Entry 8G6A (X-ray diffraction, 1.62 A resolution); this record covers chain A.

# Chain A
Molecule: Tyrosine-protein phosphatase non-receptor type 1
Organism: Homo sapiens
Notes: EC 3.1.3.48
UniProtKB: P18031 (PTN1_HUMAN); residues 1-298 here = UniProt positions 1-298
Chain sequence (298 residues; row label = number of the first residue in the row):
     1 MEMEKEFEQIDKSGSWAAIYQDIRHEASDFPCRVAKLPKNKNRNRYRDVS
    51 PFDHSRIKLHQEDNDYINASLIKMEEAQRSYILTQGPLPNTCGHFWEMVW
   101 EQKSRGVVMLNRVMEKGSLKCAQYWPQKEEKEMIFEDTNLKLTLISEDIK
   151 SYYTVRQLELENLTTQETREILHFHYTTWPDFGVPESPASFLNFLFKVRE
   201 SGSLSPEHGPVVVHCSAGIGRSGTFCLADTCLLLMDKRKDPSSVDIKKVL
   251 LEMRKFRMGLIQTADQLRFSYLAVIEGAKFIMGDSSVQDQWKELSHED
Unresolved in the structure: 282-298
Ligand contacts:
  - ZD3 ({(2S)-4-[6-methyl-2-(trifluoromethyl)quinolin-4-yl]piperazin-2-yl}methanol): Ala189, Leu192, Asn193, Leu195, Phe196, Arg199, Leu232, Phe280, Ile281
  - ZD5 ({(2R)-4-[6-methyl-2-(trifluoromethyl)quinolin-4-yl]piperazin-2-yl}methanol): Asp11, Trp16, Val184, Pro185, Glu186, Ala264, Asp265, Arg268
Curated features (UniProtKB/Swiss-Prot):
  - active site: Cys215 (Phosphocysteine intermediate)
  - binding site (substrate): Asp181, Cys215 to Arg221, Gln262
  - modified residue: Met1 (N-acetylmethionine), Tyr20 (Phosphotyrosine), Ser50 (Phosphoserine), Tyr66 (Phosphotyrosine), Cys215 (Cysteine persulfide), Ser242 (Phosphoserine), Ser243 (Phosphoserine)
  - cross-link: Cys215 to Ser216 (N,N-(cysteine-1,S-diyl)serine (Cys-Ser))
What the authors report for this chain:
  - binding site for ZD3: Asn193

# Overview
Ligands of chain A: compound ZD3 and compound ZD5. UniProt lists active-site residue Cys215 and 9
substrate-binding residues. The paper reports a binding site for ZD3 at Asn193.
Chain A is Tyrosine-protein phosphatase non-receptor type 1 (Homo sapiens); the structure, Wildtype PTP1b in
complex with DES6016, was determined by X-ray diffraction (same publication as 8G65, 8G67, 8G68 and 8G69).
